PDB entry 9HZE | electron microscopy, 3.23 A resolution | chains C and L of the 24 polymer chains in the assembly

[Chain C (and L)]
Name: DUF4183 domain-containing protein
Source organism: Bacillus thuringiensis serovar kurstaki
Notes: chain L of this document is another copy of the same molecule, construct and numbering; everything in this record applies to it too
UniProtKB: A0AAX0C6N4 (A0AAX0C6N4_BACTK); residue numbers follow UniProt; this construct covers 1-96
Chain sequence (96 residues; each row starts with the number of its first residue):
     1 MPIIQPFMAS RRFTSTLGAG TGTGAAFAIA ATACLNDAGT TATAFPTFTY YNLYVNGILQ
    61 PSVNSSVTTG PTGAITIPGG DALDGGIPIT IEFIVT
Not modelled in the structure: 1
What the authors report for this chain:
  - self-association interface (contacts with another copy of this molecule); pairs are residue here / residue on that copy: R11-D84 (salt bridge), P2, I3, I4

[How chain C and chain L interact]
Residue-residue contacts (9):
  P2(C) with N64(L)
  I3(C) with Q60(L); I77(L), hydrophobic; L83(L), hydrophobic
  I4(C) with I58(L), hydrophobic; Q60(L), hydrogen bond (backbone-side chain); P61(L)
  Q5(C) with V55(L)
  P6(C) with I58(L), hydrophobic
Also at the interface, not in a pair above, chain L (11 interface residues in all): N56, L59, P78, I87
The authors on this interface:
  - interface residues, chain C: P2(C), I3(C)

[Overview]
5 residues of chain C and 11 residues of chain L are in contact; the contacts include 1 hydrogen bond. Its one
hydrogen-bonded contact is I4(C)-Q60(L). From the paper: interface residues P2(C) and I3(C); a
self-association interface involving P2(C), I3(C) and I4(C) among others.
Both chains are DUF4183 domain-containing protein (Bacillus thuringiensis serovar kurstaki). Entry 9HZE
(CryoEM structure of F-ENA fibers on the spores of Bacillus thuringiensis serovar kurstaki) was determined by
electron microscopy together with 9N0B and 9I65 from the same study.
